PDB entry 1GGF | X-ray diffraction, 2.28 A resolution | chains A and C of the 4 polymer chains in the assembly

# Chain A (and C)
Protein: Catalase hpii
From: Escherichia coli
Notes: EC 1.11.1.6; chain C of this document is another copy of the same molecule, construct and numbering; everything in this record applies to it too
UniProtKB: P21179 (CATE_ECOLI); numbering as in UniProt (aligned over 1-753)
Chain sequence (753 residues; numbered 1 to 753; the number before each row is that of its first residue):
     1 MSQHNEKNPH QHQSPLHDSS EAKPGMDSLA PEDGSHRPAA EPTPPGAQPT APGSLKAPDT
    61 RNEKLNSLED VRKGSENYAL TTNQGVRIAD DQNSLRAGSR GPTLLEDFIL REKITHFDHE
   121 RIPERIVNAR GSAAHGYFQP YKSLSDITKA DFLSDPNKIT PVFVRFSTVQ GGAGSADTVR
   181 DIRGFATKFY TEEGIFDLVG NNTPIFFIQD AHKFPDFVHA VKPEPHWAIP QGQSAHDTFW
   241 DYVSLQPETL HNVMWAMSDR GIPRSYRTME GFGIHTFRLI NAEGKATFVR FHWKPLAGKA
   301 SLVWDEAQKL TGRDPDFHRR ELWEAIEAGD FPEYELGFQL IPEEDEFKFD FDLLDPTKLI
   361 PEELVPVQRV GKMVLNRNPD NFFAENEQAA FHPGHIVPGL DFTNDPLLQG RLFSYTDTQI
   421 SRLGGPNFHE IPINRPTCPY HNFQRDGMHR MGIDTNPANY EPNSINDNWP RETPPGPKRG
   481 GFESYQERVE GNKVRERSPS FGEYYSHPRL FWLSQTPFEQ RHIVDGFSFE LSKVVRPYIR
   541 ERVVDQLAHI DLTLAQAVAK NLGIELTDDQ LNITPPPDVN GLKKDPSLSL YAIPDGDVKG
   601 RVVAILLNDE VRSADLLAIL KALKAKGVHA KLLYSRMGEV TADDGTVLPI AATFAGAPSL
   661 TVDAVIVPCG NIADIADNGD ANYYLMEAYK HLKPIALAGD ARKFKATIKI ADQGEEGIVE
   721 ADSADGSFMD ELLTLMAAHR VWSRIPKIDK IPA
Unresolved in the structure: 1-26
Sequence notes: engineered mutation Asn-128 (His in P21179)
Ion coordination: heme Fe: Tyr-415 (together with hydrogen peroxide)
Ligand contacts:
  - heme (HEM), molecule 1: Ile-114, Phe-117, Asp-118
  - heme (HEM), molecule 2: Arg-125, Ile-126, Val-127, Asn-128, Arg-165, Ser-167, Gly-184, Phe-185, Ala-186, Val-199, Gly-200, Asn-201, Phe-206, Ala-211, Phe-214, Ile-274, His-275, Ala-389, Phe-391, Leu-407, Gly-410, Arg-411, Ser-414, Tyr-415, Thr-418, Gln-419, Arg-422
  - hydrogen peroxide (PEO), molecule 1: Pro-123, Thr-418, Ser-421
  - hydrogen peroxide (PEO), molecule 2: Val-127, Asn-128, Val-169, Phe-214
  - hydrogen peroxide (PEO), molecule 3: Asn-128, Val-169, Ile-182, Arg-183, Gly-184, Asn-201, Phe-206
  - hydrogen peroxide (PEO), molecule 4: Arg-180, Gln-233, Ser-234, Ala-235, Trp-304, Glu-530
What the authors report for this chain:
  - heme coordination: Tyr-415
  - binding site for hydrogen peroxide: Asn-128, Asn-201, Ser-234
  - conformationally variable residues: Arg-111, Phe-413, Thr-416, Asp-417, Cys-438, Pro-439, Met-448
  - catalytic residues: Asn-201 (citing earlier work)
  - mutagenesis - H128N: abolished catalytic activity

# Chain A / chain C interface
Pairs across the interface - 269 pairs, chain A then chain C:
  Asp-27(A) / Asp-467(C)
  Asp-27(A) / Asn-468(C)  hydrogen bond
  Asp-27(A) / Arg-471(C)  salt bridge
  Ser-28(A) / Asp-467(C)
  Ser-28(A) / Arg-471(C)
  Leu-29(A) / Pro-462(C)  hydrophobic
  Leu-29(A) / Asn-463(C)
  Leu-29(A) / Ser-464(C)
  Leu-29(A) / Asp-467(C)
  Leu-29(A) / Asn-468(C)
  Ala-30(A) / Ser-464(C)
  Ala-30(A) / Asp-467(C)  hydrogen bond (backbone-side chain)
  His-36(A) / Ser-464(C)
  His-36(A) / Ile-465(C)  hydrogen bond (side chain-backbone)
  Arg-37(A) / Pro-457(C)
  Arg-37(A) / Ile-465(C)
  Arg-37(A) / Asn-466(C)  hydrogen bond
  Pro-52(A) / Thr-455(C)
  Ser-54(A) / Thr-455(C)
  Leu-55(A) / Thr-455(C)
  Val-71(A) / Met-451(C)
  Val-71(A) / Gly-452(C)
  Val-71(A) / Ile-453(C)  hydrogen bond (backbone-backbone)
  Arg-72(A) / Ile-453(C)
  Lys-73(A) / Tyr-440(C)  hydrogen bond (side chain-backbone)
  Lys-73(A) / Ile-453(C)  hydrogen bond (backbone-backbone)
  Lys-73(A) / Thr-455(C)  hydrogen bond (backbone-side chain)
  Gly-74(A) / His-441(C)
  Gly-74(A) / Thr-455(C)
  Ser-75(A) / Asn-456(C)  hydrogen bond
  Ser-75(A) / Asn-466(C)  hydrogen bond
  Ser-75(A) / Trp-469(C)
  Ser-75(A) / Pro-470(C)
  Glu-76(A) / Asn-466(C)
  Glu-76(A) / Trp-469(C)
  Asn-77(A) / Trp-469(C)
  Tyr-78(A) / His-441(C)
  Tyr-78(A) / Trp-469(C)
  Tyr-78(A) / Pro-470(C)
  Tyr-78(A) / Arg-471(C)  hydrogen bond (backbone-backbone)
  Ala-79(A) / His-441(C)
  Ala-79(A) / Pro-470(C)
  Ala-79(A) / Arg-471(C)
  Ala-79(A) / Thr-473(C)
  Leu-80(A) / His-441(C)
  Leu-80(A) / Asn-442(C)
  Leu-80(A) / Phe-443(C)  hydrophobic
  Leu-80(A) / Pro-470(C)
  Leu-80(A) / Arg-471(C)  hydrogen bond (backbone-backbone)
  Leu-80(A) / Glu-472(C)
  Thr-81(A) / Tyr-440(C)
  Thr-81(A) / His-441(C)  hydrogen bond (backbone-backbone)
  Thr-81(A) / Asn-442(C)  hydrogen bond (backbone-side chain)
  Thr-82(A) / Tyr-440(C)
  Thr-82(A) / Asn-442(C)
  Asn-83(A) / His-429(C)
  Asn-83(A) / Pro-436(C)
  Asn-83(A) / Tyr-440(C)
  Asn-83(A) / Asn-442(C)  hydrogen bond
  Asn-83(A) / Gln-444(C)  hydrogen bond
  Gln-84(A) / Gly-194(C)
  Gln-84(A) / Ile-195(C)  hydrogen bond (backbone-backbone)
  Gln-84(A) / His-395(C)  hydrogen bond
  Gln-84(A) / His-429(C)
  Gln-84(A) / Pro-436(C)
  Gly-85(A) / Glu-193(C)
  Gly-85(A) / Gly-194(C)
  Val-86(A) / Glu-193(C)
  Val-86(A) / Ile-396(C)
  Val-86(A) / Pro-398(C)
  Arg-87(A) / Arg-479(C)  hydrogen bond (side chain-backbone)
  Arg-87(A) / Gly-480(C)
  Arg-87(A) / Gly-481(C)
  Arg-87(A) / Phe-482(C)  hydrogen bond (backbone-backbone)
  Ile-88(A) / Glu-472(C)
  Ile-88(A) / Thr-473(C)  hydrogen bond (backbone-backbone)
  Ala-89(A) / Glu-472(C)
  Ala-89(A) / Thr-473(C)
  Ala-89(A) / Pro-475(C)
  Ala-89(A) / Gly-481(C)
  Ala-89(A) / Phe-482(C)
  Asp-90(A) / Glu-472(C)
  Asp-91(A) / Glu-461(C)
  Asp-91(A) / Glu-472(C)  hydrogen bond (backbone-side chain)
  Gln-92(A) / Glu-461(C)  hydrogen bond
  Gln-92(A) / Glu-472(C)  hydrogen bond
  Leu-95(A) / Ser-484(C)
  Ala-97(A) / Val-489(C)  hydrophobic
  Leu-105(A) / Gln-409(C)
  Glu-106(A) / Phe-402(C)
  Glu-106(A) / Gln-409(C)  hydrogen bond
  Glu-106(A) / Leu-412(C)
  Phe-108(A) / Phe-402(C)  hydrophobic
  Arg-111(A) / Leu-412(C)  hydrogen bond (side chain-backbone)
  Glu-112(A) / Gln-444(C)  hydrogen bond
  Thr-115(A) / Thr-416(C)
  Thr-115(A) / Ile-420(C)
  His-116(A) / Pro-426(C)
  His-116(A) / Asn-427(C)  hydrogen bond
  His-116(A) / Gln-444(C)
  His-116(A) / Arg-445(C)  hydrogen bond (side chain-backbone)
  His-116(A) / Asp-446(C)
  His-116(A) / Arg-450(C)
  His-119(A) / Ile-420(C)
  His-119(A) / Pro-426(C)
  His-119(A) / Gly-447(C)
  Glu-120(A) / Arg-445(C)
  Glu-120(A) / Asp-446(C)
  Glu-120(A) / Gly-447(C)  hydrogen bond (backbone-backbone)
  Ile-122(A) / Met-448(C)  hydrophobic
  Pro-123(A) / Met-448(C)
  Glu-193(A) / Gly-85(C)
  Glu-193(A) / Val-86(C)
  Gly-194(A) / Gln-84(C)
  Gly-194(A) / Gly-85(C)
  Ile-195(A) / Gln-84(C)  hydrogen bond (backbone-backbone)
  Asp-380(A) / Ile-453(C)
  Asp-380(A) / Asp-454(C)
  Asp-380(A) / Thr-455(C)
  Asn-381(A) / Asp-454(C)
  Phe-383(A) / Asp-446(C)
  Phe-383(A) / Gly-447(C)
  Phe-383(A) / Arg-450(C)
  Ala-384(A) / Ile-453(C)  hydrophobic
  Glu-385(A) / Ile-453(C)
  Gln-388(A) / Gly-447(C)
  Gln-388(A) / His-449(C)
  Gln-388(A) / Arg-450(C)  hydrogen bond (side chain-backbone)
  Gly-394(A) / Phe-108(C)
  His-395(A) / Gln-84(C)
  Ile-396(A) / Val-86(C)
  Ile-396(A) / Phe-108(C)  hydrophobic
  Phe-402(A) / Glu-106(C)
  Phe-402(A) / Phe-108(C)  hydrophobic
  Asn-404(A) / Glu-106(C)
  Gln-409(A) / Leu-105(C)
  Gln-409(A) / Glu-106(C)  hydrogen bond
  Leu-412(A) / Glu-106(C)
  Leu-412(A) / Arg-111(C)  hydrogen bond (backbone-side chain)
  Phe-413(A) / Leu-105(C)  hydrophobic
  Phe-413(A) / Arg-111(C)  hydrogen bond (backbone-side chain)
  Ser-414(A) / Arg-111(C)  hydrogen bond (backbone-side chain)
  Thr-416(A) / Arg-111(C)
  Thr-416(A) / Thr-115(C)
  Asp-417(A) / Arg-111(C)
  Ile-420(A) / Thr-115(C)
  Ile-420(A) / His-119(C)
  Ser-421(A) / Met-448(C)
  Arg-422(A) / Met-448(C)
  Leu-423(A) / Met-448(C)
  Leu-423(A) / His-449(C)
  Gly-424(A) / Met-448(C)
  Pro-426(A) / His-116(C)
  Pro-426(A) / His-119(C)
  Asn-427(A) / His-116(C)  hydrogen bond
  Asn-427(A) / His-449(C)
  His-429(A) / Asn-83(C)
  His-429(A) / Gln-84(C)
  Glu-430(A) / Met-451(C)
  Ile-431(A) / His-449(C)
  Pro-432(A) / Met-451(C)
  Pro-436(A) / Asn-83(C)
  Pro-436(A) / Gln-84(C)
  Tyr-440(A) / Lys-73(C)  hydrogen bond (backbone-side chain)
  Tyr-440(A) / Thr-81(C)
  Tyr-440(A) / Thr-82(C)
  Tyr-440(A) / Asn-83(C)
  His-441(A) / Gly-74(C)
  His-441(A) / Tyr-78(C)
  His-441(A) / Ala-79(C)
  His-441(A) / Leu-80(C)
  His-441(A) / Thr-81(C)  hydrogen bond (backbone-backbone)
  Asn-442(A) / Leu-80(C)
  Asn-442(A) / Thr-81(C)  hydrogen bond (side chain-backbone)
  Asn-442(A) / Thr-82(C)
  Asn-442(A) / Asn-83(C)  hydrogen bond
  Gln-444(A) / Asn-83(C)  hydrogen bond
  Gln-444(A) / Glu-112(C)  hydrogen bond
  Gln-444(A) / His-116(C)
  Arg-445(A) / His-116(C)  hydrogen bond (backbone-side chain)
  Arg-445(A) / Glu-120(C)
  Asp-446(A) / His-116(C)  hydrogen bond (backbone-side chain)
  Asp-446(A) / Glu-120(C)
  Asp-446(A) / Phe-383(C)
  Gly-447(A) / His-119(C)
  Gly-447(A) / Glu-120(C)  hydrogen bond (backbone-backbone)
  Gly-447(A) / Phe-383(C)
  Gly-447(A) / Gln-388(C)
  Met-448(A) / Ile-122(C)  hydrophobic
  Met-448(A) / Leu-423(C)
  Met-448(A) / Gly-424(C)
  His-449(A) / Gln-388(C)  hydrogen bond (backbone-side chain)
  His-449(A) / Leu-423(C)
  His-449(A) / Asn-427(C)
  His-449(A) / Ile-431(C)
  His-449(A) / His-449(C)
  Arg-450(A) / His-116(C)
  Arg-450(A) / Phe-383(C)
  Arg-450(A) / Gln-388(C)  hydrogen bond (backbone-side chain)
  Met-451(A) / Val-71(C)
  Met-451(A) / Glu-430(C)
  Met-451(A) / Pro-432(C)
  Met-451(A) / His-449(C)
  Met-451(A) / Met-451(C)  hydrophobic
  Gly-452(A) / Val-71(C)
  Ile-453(A) / Val-71(C)  hydrogen bond (backbone-backbone)
  Ile-453(A) / Arg-72(C)
  Ile-453(A) / Lys-73(C)  hydrogen bond (backbone-backbone)
  Ile-453(A) / Asp-380(C)
  Ile-453(A) / Glu-385(C)
  Asp-454(A) / Lys-73(C)
  Asp-454(A) / Asp-380(C)
  Asp-454(A) / Asn-381(C)
  Thr-455(A) / Pro-52(C)
  Thr-455(A) / Ser-54(C)
  Thr-455(A) / Leu-55(C)
  Thr-455(A) / Lys-73(C)  hydrogen bond (side chain-backbone)
  Thr-455(A) / Gly-74(C)
  Thr-455(A) / Asp-380(C)
  Asn-456(A) / Ser-75(C)
  Pro-457(A) / Arg-37(C)
  Glu-461(A) / Asp-91(C)
  Glu-461(A) / Gln-92(C)  hydrogen bond
  Pro-462(A) / Leu-29(C)  hydrophobic
  Asn-463(A) / Leu-29(C)
  Ser-464(A) / Leu-29(C)
  Ser-464(A) / Ala-30(C)
  Ser-464(A) / His-36(C)
  Ile-465(A) / His-36(C)
  Ile-465(A) / Arg-37(C)  hydrogen bond (backbone-side chain)
  Asn-466(A) / Arg-37(C)  hydrogen bond
  Asn-466(A) / Ser-75(C)  hydrogen bond
  Asn-466(A) / Glu-76(C)
  Asp-467(A) / Asp-27(C)  hydrogen bond (backbone-backbone)
  Asp-467(A) / Ser-28(C)
  Asp-467(A) / Leu-29(C)
  Asp-467(A) / Ala-30(C)  hydrogen bond (side chain-backbone)
  Asn-468(A) / Asp-27(C)  hydrogen bond
  Asn-468(A) / Leu-29(C)
  Trp-469(A) / Ser-75(C)
  Trp-469(A) / Glu-76(C)
  Trp-469(A) / Asn-77(C)
  Trp-469(A) / Tyr-78(C)
  Pro-470(A) / Tyr-78(C)
  Pro-470(A) / Ala-79(C)
  Pro-470(A) / Leu-80(C)
  Arg-471(A) / Asp-27(C)  salt bridge
  Arg-471(A) / Tyr-78(C)  hydrogen bond (backbone-backbone)
  Arg-471(A) / Ala-79(C)
  Arg-471(A) / Leu-80(C)  hydrogen bond (backbone-backbone)
  Glu-472(A) / Leu-80(C)
  Glu-472(A) / Ile-88(C)
  Glu-472(A) / Ala-89(C)
  Glu-472(A) / Asp-90(C)
  Glu-472(A) / Asp-91(C)  hydrogen bond (side chain-backbone)
  Glu-472(A) / Gln-92(C)  hydrogen bond
  Thr-473(A) / Ala-79(C)
  Thr-473(A) / Ile-88(C)  hydrogen bond (backbone-backbone)
  Thr-473(A) / Ala-89(C)
  Arg-479(A) / Arg-87(C)
  Gly-480(A) / Arg-87(C)
  Gly-481(A) / Arg-87(C)
  Gly-481(A) / Ala-89(C)
  Phe-482(A) / Arg-87(C)  hydrogen bond (backbone-backbone)
  Phe-482(A) / Ala-89(C)
  Phe-482(A) / Phe-108(C)  hydrophobic
  Ser-484(A) / Leu-95(C)
  Val-489(A) / Ala-97(C)  hydrophobic
  Lys-493(A) / Pro-102(C)
Also at the interface, not in a pair above, chain A (127 interface residues in all): Leu-68, Pro-102, Ile-109, Lys-113, Arg-121, Val-397, Pro-398, Asp-401, Gly-410, Phe-428, Asn-434, Pro-439, Phe-443, Pro-475
Also at the interface, not in a pair above, chain C (121 interface residues in all): Leu-68, Ile-109, Lys-113, Arg-121, Ala-384, Gly-394, Val-397, Asp-401, Asn-404, Gly-410, Phe-413, Arg-422, Phe-428, Lys-493

# Overview
The interface between chain A and chain C involves 127 residues on one side and 121 on the other, with 64
hydrogen bonds and 2 salt bridges. Polar pairs include Asp-27(A)/Arg-471(C), Asp-27(A)/Asn-468(C) and
Ala-30(A)/Asp-467(C). The paper reports the catalytic residue Asn-201(A); H128N of chain A abolishes catalytic
activity.
Both chains are Catalase hpii (Escherichia coli). Entry 1GGF (Crystal structure of catalase hpii from
escherichia coli, variant his128asn, complex with hydrogen peroxide) was determined by X-ray diffraction (same
publication as 1GGE, 1GGH, 1GGJ, 1GGK and 1GG9).
